Entry 7W65 (X-ray diffraction, 4.05 A resolution (low resolution: residue-level contacts below are approximate; hydrogen-bond / salt-bridge calls are withheld)); this record covers chains D and E of the 6 polymer chains in the assembly.

Chain D (and E):
Molecule: Toxin coregulated pilus biosynthesis protein F
Organism: Vibrio cholerae
Notes: chain E of this document is another copy of the same molecule, construct and numbering; everything in this record applies to it too
Reference sequence: A5F383 (TCPF_VIBC3); residues 1-318 here correspond to UniProt positions 21-338 (UniProt number = residue number + 20)
Chain sequence (318 residues; each row starts with the number of its first residue):
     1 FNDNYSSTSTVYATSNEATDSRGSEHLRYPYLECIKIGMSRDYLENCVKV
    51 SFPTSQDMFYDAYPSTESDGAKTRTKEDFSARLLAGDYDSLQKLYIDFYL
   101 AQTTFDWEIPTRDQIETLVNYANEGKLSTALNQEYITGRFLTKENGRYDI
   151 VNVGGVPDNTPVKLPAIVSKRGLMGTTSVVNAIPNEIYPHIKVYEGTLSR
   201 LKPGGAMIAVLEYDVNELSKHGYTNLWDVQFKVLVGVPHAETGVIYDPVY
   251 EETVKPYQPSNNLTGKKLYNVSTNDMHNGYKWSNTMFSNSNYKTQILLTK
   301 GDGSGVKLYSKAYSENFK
Not modelled in the structure: 16-23, 260-262 (chain E: 260-262)
Cystine bridges: C34-C47
Reported in the primary citation:
  - mutagenesis - Y5A: abolished binding to Toxin-coregulated pilus biosynthesis protein B
  - mutagenesis - L100D (Kd 1.9 uM): decreased binding to Toxin-coregulated pilus biosynthesis protein B
  - self-association interface (contacts with another copy of this molecule): Y31, L32, I35, R41, L44, D97, L100, F105, E108

How chain D and chain E interact:
Residue-residue contacts (45; chain D residue first):
  T10(D) - S9(E)
  T10(D) - A13(E)
  T10(D) - T14(E)
  T10(D) - S15(E)
  V11(D) - T14(E)
  V11(D) - S15(E)
  Y12(D) - T14(E)
  Y12(D) - S15(E)
  S24(D) - T19(E)
  E25(D) - E25(E)
  H26(D) - T19(E)
  H26(D) - D20(E)
  H26(D) - S21(E)
  H26(D) - E25(E)
  L27(D) - S21(E)
  L27(D) - G23(E)
  L27(D) - S24(E)
  L27(D) - E25(E)
  L27(D) - D61(E)
  L27(D) - L100(E)
  L27(D) - A101(E)
  R28(D) - E17(E)
  R28(D) - A18(E)
  R28(D) - D20(E)
  R28(D) - S21(E)
  R28(D) - A62(E)
  R28(D) - Y63(E)
  R28(D) - P64(E)
  R28(D) - R74(E)
  R28(D) - F98(E)
  R28(D) - Y99(E)
  R28(D) - L100(E)
  Y31(D) - L100(E)
  Y31(D) - T103(E)
  Y31(D) - T104(E)
  Y31(D) - F105(E)
  L32(D) - A18(E)
  L32(D) - L100(E)
  E33(D) - T19(E)
  K36(D) - E17(E)
  R41(D) - Q92(E)
  R41(D) - D97(E)
  R41(D) - E108(E)
  L44(D) - F105(E)
  E45(D) - F105(E)
Other interface residues (no listed pair), chain D (17 interface residues in all): S9, I35
Other interface residues (no listed pair), chain E (31 interface residues in all): T8, Y29, Q102, W107

Summary:
17 residues of chain D and 31 residues of chain E are in contact. From the paper: Y5A of chain D abolishes
binding to Toxin-coregulated pilus biosynthesis protein B; a self-association interface involving Y31(D),
L32(D) and I35(D) among others.
Chain D and chain E are both Toxin coregulated pilus biosynthesis protein F (Vibrio cholerae); the structure,
Crystal structure of minor pilin TcpB from Vibrio cholerae complexed with secreted protein TcpF, was
determined by X-ray diffraction (same publication as 7W63 and 7W64).
